Entry 7MT0 (electron microscopy, 2.82 A resolution); this record covers chains d and e of the 60 polymer chains in the assembly.

# Chain d (and e)
Name: Capsid protein VP1
Organism: Adeno-associated virus 9
Notes: chain e of this document is another copy of the same molecule, construct and numbering; everything in this record applies to it too
UniProt: Q6JC40 (Q6JC40_9VIRU); numbering as in UniProt (aligned over 219-736)
Amino-acid sequence (518 residues; each row starts with the number of its first residue):
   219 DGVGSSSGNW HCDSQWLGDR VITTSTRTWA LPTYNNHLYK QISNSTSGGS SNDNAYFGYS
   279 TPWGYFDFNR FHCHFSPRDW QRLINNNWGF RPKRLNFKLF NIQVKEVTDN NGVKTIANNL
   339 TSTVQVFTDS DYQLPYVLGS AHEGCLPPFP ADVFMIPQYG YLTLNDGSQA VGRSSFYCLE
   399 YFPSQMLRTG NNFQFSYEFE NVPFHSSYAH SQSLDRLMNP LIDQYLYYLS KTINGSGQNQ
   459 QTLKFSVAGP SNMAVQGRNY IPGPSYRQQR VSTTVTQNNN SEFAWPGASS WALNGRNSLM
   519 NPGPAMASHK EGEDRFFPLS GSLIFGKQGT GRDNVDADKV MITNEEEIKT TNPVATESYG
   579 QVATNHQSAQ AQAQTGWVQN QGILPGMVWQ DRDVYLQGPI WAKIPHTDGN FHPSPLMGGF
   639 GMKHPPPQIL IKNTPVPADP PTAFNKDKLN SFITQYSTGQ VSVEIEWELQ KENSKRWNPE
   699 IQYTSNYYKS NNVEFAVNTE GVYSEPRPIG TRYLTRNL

# How chain d and chain e interact
Residue-residue contacts (225; chain d residue first):
  Ser424(d) with Asp626(e), hydrogen bond
  Tyr426(d) with His624(e), hydrogen bond (side chain-backbone); Thr625(e)
  His428(d) with Leu382(e); His624(e); Thr625(e)
  Ser429(d) with Thr381(e); Leu382(e); Tyr395(e)
  Gln430(d) with Pro353(e); Leu380(e); Leu382(e)
  Ser431(d) with Leu382(e)
  Asp433(d) with Arg514(e)
  Arg434(d) with Asp271(e), hydrogen bond (side chain-backbone); Asn272(e); Ala273(e), hydrogen bond (side chain-backbone); Leu380(e); Arg514(e)
  Met436(d) with Ser358(e); His360(e); Leu380(e), hydrophobic
  Asn437(d) with Tyr283(e), hydrogen bond; Val355(e); His360(e), hydrogen bond (backbone-side chain); Gln376(e), hydrogen bond (side chain-backbone); Gly378(e)
  Pro438(d) with Ile260(e), hydrophobic; Tyr274(e), hydrophobic; Gly378(e); Leu380(e), hydrophobic
  Leu439(d) with Ile260(e), hydrophobic; Ser278(e); Gln376(e); Tyr377(e); Gly378(e)
  Ile440(d) with His360(e), hydrogen bond (backbone-side chain); Glu361(e); Gln376(e)
  Asp441(d) with His360(e), hydrogen bond (backbone-side chain); Glu361(e), hydrogen bond (backbone-backbone); Arg550(e), salt bridge
  Gln442(d) with Ser358(e), hydrogen bond (side chain-backbone); Ala359(e); His360(e)
  Tyr443(d) with Arg288(e), hydrogen bond; Ala359(e); His360(e); Glu361(e); Phe543(e), hydrophobic; Gln615(e), hydrogen bond (side chain-backbone); Gly616(e); Pro617(e)
  Leu444(d) with Ile542(e); Met635(e), hydrophobic
  Tyr445(d) with Ile542(e), hydrogen bond (backbone-backbone); Phe543(e); Gly544(e); Thr548(e); Gly549(e)
  Leu447(d) with Ala502(e)
  Ser448(d) with Glu500(e); Ala502(e); Asn552(e), hydrogen bond
  Lys449(d) with Asn552(e)
  Thr450(d) with Ser499(e), hydrogen bond (side chain-backbone); Glu500(e), hydrogen bond; Phe501(e), hydrogen bond (side chain-backbone); Ala502(e)
  Ile451(d) with Asn498(e); Glu500(e)
  Gly455(d) with Asn498(e), hydrogen bond (backbone-side chain)
  Gln456(d) with Asn498(e)
  Asn457(d) with Asn498(e), hydrogen bond (backbone-side chain)
  Gln458(d) with Asn498(e), hydrogen bond (backbone-side chain)
  Gln459(d) with Val493(e); Thr494(e); Asn496(e), hydrogen bond (side chain-backbone); Asn497(e), hydrogen bond (side chain-backbone); Asn498(e)
  Leu461(d) with Val489(e), hydrophobic; Ser490(e); Thr491(e); Val553(e); Asp554(e); Ala555(e)
  Lys462(d) with Val553(e); Asp554(e), salt bridge
  Phe463(d) with Phe535(e), hydrophobic; Ile542(e), hydrophobic; Asp551(e); Asn552(e), hydrogen bond (backbone-backbone); Val553(e), hydrogen bond (backbone-backbone); Ala555(e), hydrophobic; Ile560(e), hydrophobic
  Ser464(d) with Arg550(e); Asp551(e); Asn552(e), hydrogen bond (side chain-backbone)
  Val465(d) with Arg550(e), hydrogen bond (backbone-backbone)
  Asn470(d) with Asn272(e), hydrogen bond
  Met471(d) with Asn272(e), hydrogen bond (backbone-side chain); Leu380(e), hydrophobic
  Ala472(d) with Asp271(e); Asn272(e), hydrogen bond (backbone-side chain); Asn515(e); Ser516(e); Leu517(e), hydrogen bond (backbone-backbone)
  Val473(d) with Leu517(e), hydrophobic; Asn519(e), hydrogen bond (backbone-side chain)
  Gln474(d) with Asn519(e)
  Gly475(d) with Asn519(e)
  Arg476(d) with Trp509(e); Ser516(e)
  Asn477(d) with Gly357(e), hydrogen bond (side chain-backbone); Ala620(e); Pro633(e); Leu634(e), hydrogen bond (backbone-backbone); Met635(e)
  Tyr478(d) with Lys621(e); Ile622(e); Pro623(e); Pro631(e), hydrogen bond (side chain-backbone); Pro633(e)
  Ile479(d) with Trp509(e); Met518(e), hydrophobic; Leu634(e), hydrophobic
  Pro480(d) with Trp509(e); Leu511(e), hydrophobic
  Lys528(d) with Asn512(e)
  Glu529(d) with Asn383(e); Asp384(e); Asn512(e), hydrogen bond; Arg514(e), salt bridge
  Glu564(d) with Arg391(e), salt bridge
  Glu565(d) with Arg391(e)
  Lys567(d) with Leu511(e); Asn512(e)
  Thr568(d) with Leu511(e)
  Tyr577(d) with Trp509(e); Ala510(e), hydrogen bond (backbone-backbone)
  Gly578(d) with Ser508(e); Trp509(e); Ala510(e)
  Gln579(d) with Tyr484(e); Pro504(e); Ser507(e); Ser508(e), hydrogen bond (backbone-backbone)
  Val580(d) with Tyr484(e); Ser507(e)
  Ala581(d) with Arg485(e); Gln487(e); Gly505(e); Ser507(e); Gln597(e)
  Thr582(d) with Arg485(e), hydrogen bond (backbone-side chain); Gln597(e)
  Asn583(d) with Gln487(e)
  His584(d) with Arg488(e), hydrogen bond; Thr574(e); Glu575(e), salt bridge
  Gln585(d) with Gln487(e), hydrogen bond (backbone-side chain); Arg488(e), hydrogen bond (side chain-backbone); Val489(e); Asn496(e), hydrogen bond; Phe501(e)
  Ser586(d) with Gln495(e); Asn497(e)
  Ala587(d) with Gln495(e), hydrogen bond (backbone-backbone); Asn496(e); Asn497(e)
  Ala589(d) with Asn497(e), hydrogen bond (backbone-side chain)
  Gln590(d) with Asn497(e)
  Ala591(d) with Gln487(e)
  Thr593(d) with Gly505(e)
  Val596(d) with Asn598(e)
  Asn598(d) with Asn598(e), hydrogen bond (backbone-side chain)
  Gln599(d) with Asn598(e), hydrogen bond; Gly600(e)
  Ile601(d) with Gly600(e); Ile601(e), hydrogen bond (backbone-backbone); Phe629(e), hydrophobic
  Leu602(d) with Pro482(e), hydrophobic; Gln599(e); Gly600(e); Phe629(e)
  Pro603(d) with Pro482(e); Phe629(e), hydrophobic; Leu634(e)
  Gly604(d) with Phe629(e), hydrogen bond (backbone-backbone); His630(e), hydrogen bond (backbone-backbone)
  Met605(d) with Asn628(e); Phe629(e), hydrogen bond (backbone-backbone)
  Val606(d) with Thr625(e); Gly627(e); Asn628(e)
  Trp607(d) with Gly627(e), hydrogen bond (backbone-backbone); Asn628(e); Phe629(e)
  Gln608(d) with Asp626(e)
  Asp609(d) with Asp626(e), hydrogen bond (backbone-side chain)
  Phe629(d) with Phe629(e), hydrophobic
  His630(d) with Gly627(e)
  Asn691(d) with Asp349(e); Gln351(e), hydrogen bond (backbone-side chain)
  Lys693(d) with Gln351(e); Tyr399(e); Phe400(e)
  Arg694(d) with Gly390(e), hydrogen bond (side chain-backbone); Arg391(e), hydrogen bond (side chain-backbone); Ser392(e), hydrogen bond (side chain-backbone); Ser393(e); Tyr395(e)
  Trp695(d) with Phe394(e), hydrogen bond (backbone-backbone); Tyr399(e), hydrophobic
  Asn696(d) with Ser392(e), hydrogen bond (side chain-backbone); Phe394(e)
  Arg730(d) with Asp626(e), salt bridge
  Thr733(d) with Arg391(e)
  Arg734(d) with His624(e), hydrogen bond
  Asn735(d) with Gln351(e), hydrogen bond (side chain-backbone); Pro353(e); Tyr395(e), hydrogen bond
  Leu736(d) with Lys621(e), hydrogen bond (backbone-side chain); Pro623(e), hydrophobic; His624(e)
Other interface residues (no listed pair), chain d (102 interface residues in all): Phe422, Ala427, Leu432, Leu435, Pro468, Ser469, Asn570, Val572, Ser576, Gln592, Gly600, Ser692, Ile699
Other interface residues (no listed pair), chain e (119 interface residues in all): Leu352, Tyr354, Pro375, Tyr379, Cys396, Trp503, Ala506, Gly513, Pro520, Pro522, Leu537, Leu541, Val558, Trp607, Ser632, Gly639

# In short
Chain d and chain e form an interface of 102 and 119 residues respectively; the contacts include 63 hydrogen
bonds and 6 salt bridges. Among the polar pairs are Asp441(d)-Arg550(e), Lys462(d)-Asp554(e) and
Glu529(d)-Arg514(e).
Both chains are Capsid protein VP1 (Adeno-associated virus 9). Entry 7MT0 (Structure of the adeno-associated
virus 9 capsid at pH 7.4) was determined by electron microscopy, deposited together with 7MTG, 7MTP, 7MTW,
7MTZ and 7MUA.
